5Z8H - chains A and B; structure by X-ray diffraction, 1.79 A resolution.

Chain A:
Protein: Adenomatous polyposis coli protein
Organism: Homo sapiens
UniProt: P25054 (APC_HUMAN); numbering as in UniProt (aligned over 407-741)
Chain sequence (339 residues; row label = number of the first residue in the row):
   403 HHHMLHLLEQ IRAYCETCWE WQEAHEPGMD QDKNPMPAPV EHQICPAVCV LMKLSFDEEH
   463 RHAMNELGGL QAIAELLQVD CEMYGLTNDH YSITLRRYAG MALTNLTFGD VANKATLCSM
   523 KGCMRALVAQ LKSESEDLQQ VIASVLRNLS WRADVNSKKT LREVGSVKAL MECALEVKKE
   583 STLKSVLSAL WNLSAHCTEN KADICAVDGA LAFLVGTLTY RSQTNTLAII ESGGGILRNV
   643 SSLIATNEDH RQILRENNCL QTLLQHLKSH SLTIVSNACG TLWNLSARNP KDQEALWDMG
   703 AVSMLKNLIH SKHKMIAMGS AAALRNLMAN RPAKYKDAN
Disordered / not traced: 430-435
Sequence notes: expression tag (403-406)
Swiss-Prot annotation at these positions:
  - natural variant: R414 (R414C: In FAP1), S722 (S722G: In FAP1)
  - mutagenesis: K516 (K516E: Impairs interaction with KHDRBS1), R549 (R549E: Impairs interaction with KHDRBS1)

Chain B:
Protein: Peptide inhibitor
Chain sequence (9 residues; numbered 0 to 8; the number before each row is that of its first residue; numbering starts at 0):
     0 XAGESLYEX
Modified / non-standard residues: PHQ (benzyl chlorocarbonate) at position 0; NH2 (amino group) at position 8

Chain A / chain B interface:
Residue-residue contacts - 38 pairs, chain A then chain B:
  F458(A) with Y6(B)
  R463(A) with L5(B)
  M503(A) with Y6(B), hydrophobic
  T506(A) with S4(B); L5(B); Y6(B)
  N507(A) with L5(B); Y6(B), hydrogen bond (side chain-backbone)
  T509(A) with E3(B)
  F510(A) with E3(B); S4(B); L5(B), hydrophobic
  G511(A) with E3(B), hydrogen bond (backbone-side chain)
  K516(A) with E3(B), salt bridge
  D539(A) with Y6(B)
  Q542(A) with Y6(B), hydrogen bond; E7(B), hydrogen bond (side chain-backbone)
  V543(A) with Y6(B)
  R549(A) with A1(B), hydrogen bond (side chain-backbone); G2(B), hydrogen bond (side chain-backbone); E3(B); S4(B)
  N550(A) with E3(B); S4(B), hydrogen bond (side chain-backbone)
  W553(A) with PHQ_0(B); A1(B); G2(B); E3(B)
  K586(A) with E7(B), salt bridge
  S590(A) with A1(B)
  W593(A) with PHQ_0(B); A1(B), hydrophobic
  N594(A) with PHQ_0(B); A1(B), hydrogen bond (side chain-backbone); G2(B), hydrogen bond (side chain-backbone)
  A597(A) with PHQ_0(B)
  R640(A) with PHQ_0(B)
  N641(A) with PHQ_0(B)
Interface residues without a listed pair, chain A (23 interface residues in all): S546

In short:
The interface between chain A and chain B involves 23 residues on one side and 8 on the other, with 9 hydrogen
bonds and 2 salt bridges. Polar contacts include K516(A)-E3(B), K586(A)-E7(B) and N507(A)-Y6(B). From UniProt:
2 mutagenesis sites on chain A.
Here chain A is Adenomatous polyposis coli protein (Homo sapiens) and chain B is Peptide inhibitor. Entry 5Z8H
(APC with an inhibitor) was determined by X-ray diffraction.
